PDB entry 5OWV | X-ray diffraction, 3.72 A resolution | chains C and D of the 4 polymer chains in the assembly

== Chain C (and D) ==
Molecule: GTP-binding protein
Source organism: Campylobacter jejuni
Notes: chain D of this document is another copy of the same molecule, construct and numbering; everything in this record applies to it too
UniProtKB: A0A1D9BKH6 (A0A1D9BKH6_CAMJU); residues 1-609 here = UniProt positions 1-609
Amino-acid sequence (614 residues; each row starts with the number of its first residue; numbers below 1 keep their minus sign (Gly-2 is residue -2)):
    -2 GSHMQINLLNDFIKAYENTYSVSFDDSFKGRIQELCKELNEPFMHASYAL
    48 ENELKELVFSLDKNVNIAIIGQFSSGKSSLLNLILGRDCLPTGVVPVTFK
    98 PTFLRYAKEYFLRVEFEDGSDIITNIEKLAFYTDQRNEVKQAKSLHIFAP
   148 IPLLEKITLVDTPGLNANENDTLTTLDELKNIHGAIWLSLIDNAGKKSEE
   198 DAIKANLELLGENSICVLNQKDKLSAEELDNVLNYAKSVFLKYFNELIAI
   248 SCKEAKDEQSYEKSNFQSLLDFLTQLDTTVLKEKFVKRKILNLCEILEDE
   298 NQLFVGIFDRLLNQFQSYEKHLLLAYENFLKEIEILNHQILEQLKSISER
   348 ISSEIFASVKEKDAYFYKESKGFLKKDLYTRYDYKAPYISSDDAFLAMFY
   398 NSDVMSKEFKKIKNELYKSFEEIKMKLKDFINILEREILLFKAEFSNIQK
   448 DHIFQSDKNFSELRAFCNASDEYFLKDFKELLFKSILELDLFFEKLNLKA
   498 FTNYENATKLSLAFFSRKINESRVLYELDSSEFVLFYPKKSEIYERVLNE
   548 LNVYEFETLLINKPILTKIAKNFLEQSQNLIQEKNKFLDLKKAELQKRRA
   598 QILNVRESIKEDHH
Disordered / not traced: 88-93, 222-224, 527-533
Sequence notes: expression tag (-2 to 0, 610-611)
What the authors report for this chain:
  - mutagenesis - K74A: abolished catalytic activity on GTP

== Interface between chain C and chain D ==
Residue-residue contacts - 73 pairs, chain C then chain D:
  Phe56(C) with Glu114(D); Asp115(D)
  Asp59(C) with Asp115(D); Lys137(D), hydrogen bond (backbone-side chain)
  Lys60(C) with Asp115(D); Ser117(D)
  Arg102(C) with Asp118(D), salt bridge
  Phe108(C) with Ile120(D), hydrophobic
  Arg110(C) with Arg110(D)
  Glu114(C) with Phe56(D)
  Asp115(C) with Phe56(D); Asp59(D); Lys60(D)
  Asp118(C) with Arg102(D), salt bridge
  Ile120(C) with Phe108(D), hydrophobic; Arg110(D); Ile120(D), hydrophobic; Phe145(D), hydrophobic
  Lys137(C) with Asp59(D), hydrogen bond (side chain-backbone); Lys153(D)
  Phe145(C) with Asp118(D); Ile120(D), hydrophobic
  Tyr364(C) with Tyr364(D), hydrogen bond (side chain-backbone); Lys365(D)
  Asp374(C) with Tyr376(D); Thr377(D)
  Leu375(C) with Leu375(D); Tyr376(D)
  Tyr376(C) with Tyr376(D); Arg378(D), hydrogen bond
  Thr377(C) with Asp374(D)
  Arg378(C) with Tyr376(D), hydrogen bond
  Ser388(C) with Arg514(D)
  Asp389(C) with Arg514(D)
  Lys439(C) with Glu469(D), salt bridge
  Ser458(C) with Ser458(D), hydrogen bond; Arg461(D), hydrogen bond
  Glu459(C) with Arg461(D)
  Arg461(C) with Ser458(D), hydrogen bond
  Ala462(C) with Ala462(D), hydrophobic; Asn465(D), hydrogen bond (backbone-side chain)
  Asn465(C) with Ala462(D), hydrogen bond (side chain-backbone); Phe463(D); Ala466(D); Glu469(D); Tyr470(D)
  Ala466(C) with Asn465(D); Ala466(D)
  Asp468(C) with Glu469(D); Lys473(D), salt bridge
  Glu469(C) with Lys439(D), salt bridge; Asn465(D); Asp468(D)
  Tyr470(C) with Asn465(D)
  Lys473(C) with Asp468(D), salt bridge
  Lys476(C) with Lys473(D)
  Glu477(C) with Lys476(D); Phe480(D)
  Phe480(C) with Glu477(D)
  Leu484(C) with Leu484(D), hydrophobic
  Asp487(C) with Leu484(D)
  Leu488(C) with Leu488(D), hydrophobic
  Glu491(C) with Leu488(D)
  Lys492(C) with Leu495(D)
  Leu495(C) with Lys492(D); Lys496(D)
  Lys496(C) with Leu495(D)
  Lys506(C) with Leu507(D)
  Leu507(C) with Lys506(D); Leu507(D), hydrophobic
  Ala510(C) with Ala510(D), hydrophobic
  Arg514(C) with Ser388(D); Ala510(D)
Other interface residues (no listed pair), chain C (54 interface residues in all): Ser117, Ile119, Gln446, Asp454, Lys455, Phe463, Leu472, Asn500, Asn503
Other interface residues (no listed pair), chain D (54 interface residues in all): Tyr45, Asp389, Gln446, Lys455, Leu472, Asp487, Glu491, Asn500, Asn503

== Summary ==
The chain C/chain D interface involves 54 residues from each chain; the contacts include 10 hydrogen bonds and
6 salt bridges. Polar pairs include Arg102(C)-Asp118(D), Lys439(C)-Glu469(D) and Asp468(C)-Lys473(D). The
paper reports that K74A of chain C abolishes catalytic activity on GTP.
Both chains are GTP-binding protein (Campylobacter jejuni). Entry 5OWV (An oligomerised bacterial dynamin pair
provides a mechanism for the long-range sensing and tethering of membranes) was determined by X-ray
diffraction, deposited together with 5OXF.
